PDB entry 8XX6 | electron microscopy, 2.99 A resolution | chains A and S of the 7 polymer chains in the assembly

# Chain A
Molecule: Guanine nucleotide-binding protein G(o) subunit alpha
Organism: Homo sapiens
Reference sequence: P09471 (GNAO_HUMAN); residue numbers follow UniProt; this construct covers 4-56, 182-231, 242-354
Sequence (240 residues; row label = number of the first residue in the row; note: 126 numbers in that range are skipped by the numbering (no residue carries them; nothing is unmodelled there); numbers below 1 keep their minus sign (Met-11 is residue -11)):
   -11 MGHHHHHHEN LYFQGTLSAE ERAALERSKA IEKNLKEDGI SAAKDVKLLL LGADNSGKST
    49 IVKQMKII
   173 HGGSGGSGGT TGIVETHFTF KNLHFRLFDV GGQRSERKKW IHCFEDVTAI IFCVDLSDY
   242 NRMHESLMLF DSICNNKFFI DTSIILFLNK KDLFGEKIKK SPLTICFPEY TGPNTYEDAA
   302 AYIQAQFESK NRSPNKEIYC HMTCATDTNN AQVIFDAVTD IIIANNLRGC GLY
Unresolved in the structure: -11 to 3, 173-182
Sequence notes: initiating methionine (-11); expression tag (-10 to 3); engineered mutation Asp42 (Gly in P09471), Asn43 (Glu in P09471), Asp227 (Ala in P09471), Asp230 (Gly in P09471), Ala332 (Ile in P09471), Ile335 (Val in P09471); linker (174-181)

# Chain S
Molecule: Antibody fragment ScFv16
Organism: Mus musculus
Notes: antibody fragment or engineered binder
Sequence (248 residues; each row starts with the number of its first residue; note: 2 numbers in that range are skipped by the numbering (no residue carries them; nothing is unmodelled there); a row labelled like 121A-121N holds insertion residues (121A, then the next letters in order)):
     1 DVQLVESGGG LVQPGGSRKL SCSASGFAFS SFGMHWVRQA PEKGLEWVAY ISSGSGTIYY
    61 ADTVKGRFTI SRDDPKNTLF LQMTSLRSED TAMYYCVRSI YYYGSSPFDF WGQGTTLTVS
   121 S
121A-121N GGGGSGGGGSGGGG
   124 SDIVMTQATS SVPVTPGESV SISCRSSKSL LHSNGNTYLY WFLQRPGQSP QLLIYRMSNL
   184 ASGVPDRFSG SGSGTAFTLT ISRLEAEDVG VYYCMQHLEY PLTFGAGTKL ELK
Unresolved in the structure: 121A-121N, 236
Disulfide bonds: Cys22-Cys96, Cys147-Cys217

# Interface between chain A and chain S
Residue-residue contacts (24):
  Leu5(A) - His155(S)
  Ser6(A) - His155(S)
  Ser6(A) - Tyr161(S)  hydrogen bond
  Ser6(A) - Leu221(S)
  Ala7(A) - His220(S)
  Ala7(A) - Leu221(S)
  Ala7(A) - Tyr223(S)  hydrophobic
  Glu8(A) - Tyr101(S)
  Glu8(A) - Tyr161(S)
  Glu8(A) - Tyr163(S)  hydrogen bond
  Glu8(A) - Arg179(S)  salt bridge
  Glu8(A) - His220(S)  salt bridge
  Glu9(A) - Asn157(S)
  Arg10(A) - Tyr59(S)
  Ala11(A) - Tyr101(S)  hydrophobic
  Ala12(A) - Tyr101(S)
  Glu14(A) - Ser52(S)  hydrogen bond
  Glu14(A) - Ser53(S)
  Glu14(A) - Gly56(S)
  Glu14(A) - Thr57(S)  hydrogen bond
  Arg15(A) - Ser31(S)  hydrogen bond
  Arg15(A) - Ile100(S)
  Arg15(A) - Tyr101(S)
  Arg15(A) - Tyr102(S)
Interface residues without a listed pair, chain S (20 interface residues in all): Tyr50, Pro107, Glu222

# Summary
10 residues of chain A and 20 residues of chain S are in contact; the contacts include 5 hydrogen bonds and 2
salt bridges. Polar contacts include Glu8(A)-Arg179(S), Glu8(A)-His220(S) and Ser6(A)-Tyr161(S).
Chain A is Guanine nucleotide-binding protein G(o) subunit alpha (Homo sapiens) and chain S is Antibody
fragment ScFv16 (Mus musculus); the structure, Structure of CXCR2 bound to CXCL8 (CXCR2-CXCL8-Go Full map),
was determined by electron microscopy, deposited together with 8XVU, 8XWA, 8XWF, 8XWM, 8XWN, 8XWS and 6
further entries.
